7LYH - chain A; structure by X-ray diffraction, 1.90 A resolution.

[Chain A]
Name: 3C-like proteinase
From: Severe acute respiratory syndrome coronavirus 2
Notes: EC 3.4.22.69
UniProt: P0DTD1 (R1AB_SARS2); residues 1-306 here correspond to UniProt positions 3264-3569 (UniProt number = residue number + 3263)
Chain sequence (306 residues; row label = number of the first residue in the row):
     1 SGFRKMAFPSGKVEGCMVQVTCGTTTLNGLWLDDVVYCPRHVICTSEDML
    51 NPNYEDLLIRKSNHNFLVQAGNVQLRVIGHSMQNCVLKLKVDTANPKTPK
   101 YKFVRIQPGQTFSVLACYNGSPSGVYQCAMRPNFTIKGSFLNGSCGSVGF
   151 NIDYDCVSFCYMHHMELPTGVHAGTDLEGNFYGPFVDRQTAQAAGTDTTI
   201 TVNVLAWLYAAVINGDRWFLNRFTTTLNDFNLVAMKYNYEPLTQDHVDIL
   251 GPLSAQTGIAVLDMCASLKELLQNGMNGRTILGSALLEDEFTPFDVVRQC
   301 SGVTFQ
Not modelled in the structure: 305-306
Covalent attachments: UAWJ9-36-1 (YHJ) linked to Cys-145
Residues lining bound ligands: UAWJ9-36-1 (YHJ; benzyl (1S,3aR,6aS)-1-({(2S)-1-hydroxy-3-[(3S)-2-oxopyrrolidin-3-yl]propan-2-yl}carbamoyl)hexahydrocyclopenta[c]pyrrole-2(1H)-carboxylate): Ser-1, His-41, Met-49, Tyr-54, Phe-140, Leu-141, Asn-142, Gly-143, Ser-144, His-163, His-164, Met-165, Glu-166, Leu-167, Pro-168, His-172, Asp-187, Arg-188, Gln-189, Thr-190, Ala-191
Curated features (UniProtKB/Swiss-Prot):
  - active site: His-41 (For 3CL-PRO activity), Cys-145 (Nucleophile)
  - site: Gln-306 (Cleavage)
  - cross-link (Glycyl lysine isopeptide (Lys-Gly)): Lys-5 (interchain with G-Cter in ubiquitin), Lys-90 (interchain with G-Cter in ubiquitin)
What the authors report for this chain:
  - binding site for UAWJ9-36-1: Phe-140, His-163, Glu-166
  - mutagenesis - C145A: abolished catalytic activity

[Summary]
Covalently linked UAWJ9-36-1: at Cys-145. Curated annotation (UniProt) lists active-site residues His-41 and
Cys-145. From the paper: a binding site for UAWJ9-36-1 at Phe-140, His-163 and Glu-166; C145A abolishes
catalytic activity.
Chain A is 3C-like proteinase (Severe acute respiratory syndrome coronavirus 2); the structure, Crystal
structure of the SARS-CoV-2 (COVID-19) main protease in complex with inhibitor UAWJ9-36-1, was determined by
X-ray diffraction, deposited together with 7LYI.
